PDB entry 1XO0 | X-ray diffraction, 2.00 A resolution | chains D and B of the 4 polymer chains in the assembly

[Chain D]
Molecule: loxP
Sequence (35 nucleotides; each row starts with the number of its first residue):
     1 TATAACTTCG TATAGCATAC ATTATACGAA GTTAT

[Chain B]
Name: Recombinase CRE
Organism: Enterobacteria phage P1
Reference sequence: P06956 (RECR_BPP1); numbering as in UniProt (aligned over 20-343)
Chain sequence (324 residues; numbered 20 to 343; the number before each row is that of its first residue):
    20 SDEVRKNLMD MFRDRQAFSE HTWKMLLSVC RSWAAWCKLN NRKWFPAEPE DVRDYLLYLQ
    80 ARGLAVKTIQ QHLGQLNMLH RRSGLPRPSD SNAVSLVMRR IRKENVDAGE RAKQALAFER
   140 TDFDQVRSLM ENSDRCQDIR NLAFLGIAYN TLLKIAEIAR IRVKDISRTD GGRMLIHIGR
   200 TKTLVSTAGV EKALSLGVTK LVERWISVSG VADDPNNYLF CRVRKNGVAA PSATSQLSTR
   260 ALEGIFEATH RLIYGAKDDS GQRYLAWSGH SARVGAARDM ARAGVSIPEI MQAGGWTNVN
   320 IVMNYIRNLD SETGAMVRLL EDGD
Not modelled in the structure: 342-343
Differences from the reference sequence: engineered mutation Lys173 (Arg in P06956)
UniProt features mapped onto this chain:
  - active site: His289, Arg292, Trp315, Tyr324 (O-(3'-phospho-DNA)-tyrosine intermediate)

[Interface between chain D and chain B]
Residue-residue contacts (42):
  DA19(D) - Arg121(B)  salt bridge to the phosphate
  DA21(D) - Arg100(B)  salt bridge to the phosphate
  DA21(D) - Arg106(B)  salt bridge to the phosphate
  DT22(D) - Thr41(B)  sugar contact
  DT22(D) - Met97(B)  phosphate contact
  DT22(D) - Arg100(B)  salt bridge to the phosphate
  DT22(D) - Arg101(B)  salt bridge to the phosphate
  DT23(D) - Phe37(B)  phosphate contact
  DT23(D) - Ser38(B)  hydrogen bond to the phosphate
  DT23(D) - Thr41(B)  hydrogen bond to the phosphate
  DT23(D) - Gln90(B)  hydrogen bond to the base
  DT23(D) - Gln94(B)  base contact
  DT23(D) - Lys201(B)  hydrogen bond to the base
  DA24(D) - Ser38(B)  hydrogen bond to the phosphate
  DA24(D) - His40(B)  phosphate contact
  DA24(D) - Met44(B)  base contact
  DA24(D) - Thr200(B)  phosphate contact
  DA24(D) - Lys201(B)  sugar contact
  DT25(D) - His40(B)  base contact
  DT25(D) - Lys173(B)  phosphate contact
  DT25(D) - Ile174(B)  phosphate contact
  DT25(D) - Ala175(B)  hydrogen bond to the phosphate
  DT25(D) - Glu262(B)  sugar contact
  DT25(D) - His289(B)  sugar contact
  DA26(D) - Glu262(B)  phosphate contact
  DA26(D) - Arg282(B)  hydrogen bond to the sugar
  DA26(D) - Tyr283(B)  sugar contact
  DA26(D) - Ser287(B)  hydrogen bond to the phosphate
  DA26(D) - Gly288(B)  hydrogen bond to the phosphate
  DA26(D) - His289(B)  hydrogen bond to the phosphate
  DC27(D) - Arg259(B)  base contact
  DC27(D) - Glu262(B)  base contact
  DC27(D) - Arg282(B)  phosphate contact
  DC27(D) - Tyr283(B)  hydrogen bond to the phosphate
  DC27(D) - Ser287(B)  phosphate contact
  DG28(D) - Arg259(B)  hydrogen bond to the base
  DG28(D) - Lys276(B)  salt bridge to the phosphate
  DA29(D) - Arg259(B)  base contact
  DT33(D) - Arg243(B)  hydrogen bond to the base
  DA34(D) - Arg243(B)  hydrogen bond to the sugar
  DT35(D) - Lys244(B)  hydrogen bond to the base
  DT35(D) - Asn245(B)  phosphate contact
Other interface residues (no listed pair), chain D (14 interface residues in all): DC20
Other interface residues (no listed pair), chain B (31 interface residues in all): Ala36, Ala134, Leu284

[Overview]
14 residues of chain D and 31 residues of chain B are in contact, with 15 hydrogen bonds and 6 salt bridges.
Polar pairs include DT23(D)-Gln90(B), DT23(D)-Lys201(B) and DG28(D)-Arg259(B). From UniProt: 4 active-site
residues on chain B.
Here chain D is loxP and chain B is Recombinase CRE (Enterobacteria phage P1). Entry 1XO0 (High resolution
structure of the holliday junction intermediate in cre-loxp site-specific recombination) was determined by
X-ray diffraction together with 1XNS from the same study.
